Entry 8BHV (electron microscopy, 4.51 A resolution (low resolution: residue-level contacts below are approximate; hydrogen-bond / salt-bridge calls are withheld)); this record covers chains a and D of the 20 polymer chains in the assembly.

== Chain a ==
Name: X-ray repair cross-complementing protein 6
Source organism: Homo sapiens
Notes: EC 3.6.4.-, 4.2.99.-
UniProtKB: P12956 (XRCC6_HUMAN); numbering as in UniProt (aligned over 1-609)
Sequence (609 residues; each row starts with the number of its first residue):
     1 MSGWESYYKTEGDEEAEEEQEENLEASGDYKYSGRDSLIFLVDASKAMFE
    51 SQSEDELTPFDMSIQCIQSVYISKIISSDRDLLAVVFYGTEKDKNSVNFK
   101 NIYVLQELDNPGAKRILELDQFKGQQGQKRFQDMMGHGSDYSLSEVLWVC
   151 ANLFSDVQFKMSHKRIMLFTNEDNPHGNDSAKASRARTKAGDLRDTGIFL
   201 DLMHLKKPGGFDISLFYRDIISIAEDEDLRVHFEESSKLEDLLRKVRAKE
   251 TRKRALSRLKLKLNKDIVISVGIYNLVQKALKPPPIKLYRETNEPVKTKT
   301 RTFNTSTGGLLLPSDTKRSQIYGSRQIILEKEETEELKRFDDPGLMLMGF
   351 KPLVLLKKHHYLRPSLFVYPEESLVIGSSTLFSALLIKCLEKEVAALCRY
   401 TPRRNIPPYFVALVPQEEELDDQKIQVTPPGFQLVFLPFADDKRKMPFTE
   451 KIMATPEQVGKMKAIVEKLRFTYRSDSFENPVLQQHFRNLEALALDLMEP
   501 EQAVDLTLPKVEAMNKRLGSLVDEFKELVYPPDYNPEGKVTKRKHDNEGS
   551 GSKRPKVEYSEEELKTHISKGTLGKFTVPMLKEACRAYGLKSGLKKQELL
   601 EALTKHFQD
Not modelled in the structure: 1-33, 539-609
UniProt features mapped onto this chain:
  - region: Val578 to Glu583 (Interaction with BAX)
  - active site: Lys31 (Schiff-base intermediate with DNA)
  - modified residue: Ser2 (N-acetylserine), Ser6 (Phosphoserine), Ser27 (Phosphoserine), Lys31 (N6-acetyllysine), Ser51 (Phosphoserine), Ser306 (Phosphoserine), Lys317 (N6-acetyllysine), Lys331 (N6-acetyllysine), Lys338 (N6-acetyllysine), Thr455 (Phosphothreonine), Lys461 (N6-acetyllysine), Ser477 (Phosphoserine), Ser520 (Phosphoserine), Lys539 (N6-acetyllysine), Lys542 (N6-acetyllysine), Lys544 (N6-acetyllysine), Ser550 (Phosphoserine), Lys553 (N6-acetyllysine), Lys556 (N6-acetyllysine), Ser560 (Phosphoserine) and 1 more in UniProt
  - cross-link (Glycyl lysine isopeptide (Lys-Gly)): Lys287 (interchain with G-Cter in SUMO2), Lys317 (interchain with G-Cter in SUMO2), Lys556 (interchain with G-Cter in SUMO2)
What the authors report for this chain:
  - mutagenesis - H163A, R165E, F471E, R517E: decreased co-localization with Protein PAXX

== Chain D ==
Molecule: 27-nt DNA strand
Sequence (27 nucleotides; row label = number of the first residue in the row):
    12 CCAAATAATAGTTTTTAGTTTATTGGG

== How chain a and chain D interact ==
Residue-residue contacts (7):
  Thr251(a) - DT26(D)
  Arg252(a) - DT25(D)
  Arg254(a) - DT25(D)
  Arg254(a) - DT26(D)
  Asn275(a) - DT27(D)
  Gln278(a) - DT27(D)
  Arg363(a) - DA28(D)
Also at the interface, not in a pair above, chain a (7 interface residues in all): Leu256

== In short ==
The interface between chain a and chain D involves 7 residues on one side and 4 on the other. Curated
annotation (UniProt) lists active-site residue Lys31(a) on chain a. The paper reports that H163A, R165E and
F471E of chain a, among others, reduce co-localization with Protein PAXX.
Here chain a is X-ray repair cross-complementing protein 6 (Homo sapiens) and chain D is a 27-nt DNA strand.
Entry 8BHV (DNA-PK XLF mediated dimer bound to PAXX) was determined by electron microscopy, deposited together
with 8ASC, 7ZYG, 8BH3, 8BHY and 7ZWA.
